PDB entry 7U4D | electron microscopy, 8.10 A resolution (very low resolution: no residue pairs are listed; an interface is given only as per-side residue counts) | chains G and J of the 22 polymer chains in the assembly

# Chain G
Protein: Histone H2A
Source organism: Homo sapiens
UniProt: Q93077 (H2A1C_HUMAN); residues 0-129 here correspond to UniProt positions 1-130 (UniProt number = residue number + 1)
Sequence (130 residues; each row starts with the number of its first residue; numbering starts at 0):
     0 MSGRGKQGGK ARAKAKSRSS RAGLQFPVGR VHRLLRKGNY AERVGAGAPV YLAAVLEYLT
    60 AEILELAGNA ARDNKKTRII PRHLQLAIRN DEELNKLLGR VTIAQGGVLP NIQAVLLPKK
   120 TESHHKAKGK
Unresolved in the structure: 0-14, 115-129
Swiss-Prot annotation at these positions:
  - modified residue: Ser1 (N-acetylserine), Arg3 (Citrulline), Lys5 (N6-(2-hydroxyisobutyryl)lysine), Lys9 (N6-(2-hydroxyisobutyryl)lysine), Lys13 (N6-(beta-hydroxybutyryl)lysine), Lys36 (N6-(2-hydroxyisobutyryl)lysine), Lys74 (N6-(2-hydroxyisobutyryl)lysine), Lys75 (N6-(2-hydroxyisobutyryl)lysine), Lys95 (N6-(2-hydroxyisobutyryl)lysine), Gln104 (N5-methylglutamine), Lys118 (N6-(2-hydroxyisobutyryl)lysine), Lys119 (N6-crotonyllysine), Thr120 (Phosphothreonine), Lys125 (N6-crotonyllysine)
  - cross-link (Glycyl lysine isopeptide (Lys-Gly)): Lys13 (interchain with G-Cter in ubiquitin), Lys15 (interchain with G-Cter in ubiquitin), Lys119 (interchain with G-Cter in ubiquitin)

# Chain J
Molecule: 147-nt DNA strand
Sequence (147 nucleotides; numbered -73 to 73; the number before each row is that of its first residue; numbers below 1 keep their minus sign (DA-73 is residue -73)):
   -73 ATCGGATGTA TATATCTGAC ACGTGCCTGG AGACTAGGGA GTAATCCCCT TGGCGGTTAA
   -13 AACGCGGGGG ACAGCGCGTA CGTGCGTTTA AGCGGTGCTA GAGCTGTCTA CGACCAATTG
    47 AGCGGCCTCG GCACCGGATT CTCAGAT
Unresolved in the structure: -73 to -70, 70-73

# Chain G / chain J interface
At this resolution (8 A) residue pairs are not listed: 9 residues of chain G and 7 of chain J lie at the interface.

# Summary
Chain G and chain J form an interface of 9 and 7 residues respectively.
Here chain G is Histone H2A (Homo sapiens) and chain J is a 147-nt DNA strand. Entry 7U4D (CryoEM structure of
CENP-N promoted nucleosome stacks with CENP-A and 601 DNA sequence) was determined by electron microscopy
together with 7U46 and 7U47 from the same study.
